3RSG - chains A and B; structure by X-ray diffraction, 2.10 A resolution.

# Chain A
Molecule: Putative uncharacterized protein
Organism: Thermotoga maritima
Notes: EC 4.2.1.93
Reference sequence: Q9X024 (Q9X024_THEMA); residue numbers follow UniProt; this construct covers 1-490
Chain sequence (502 residues; each row starts with the number of its first residue; numbers below 1 keep their minus sign (Met-11 is residue -11)):
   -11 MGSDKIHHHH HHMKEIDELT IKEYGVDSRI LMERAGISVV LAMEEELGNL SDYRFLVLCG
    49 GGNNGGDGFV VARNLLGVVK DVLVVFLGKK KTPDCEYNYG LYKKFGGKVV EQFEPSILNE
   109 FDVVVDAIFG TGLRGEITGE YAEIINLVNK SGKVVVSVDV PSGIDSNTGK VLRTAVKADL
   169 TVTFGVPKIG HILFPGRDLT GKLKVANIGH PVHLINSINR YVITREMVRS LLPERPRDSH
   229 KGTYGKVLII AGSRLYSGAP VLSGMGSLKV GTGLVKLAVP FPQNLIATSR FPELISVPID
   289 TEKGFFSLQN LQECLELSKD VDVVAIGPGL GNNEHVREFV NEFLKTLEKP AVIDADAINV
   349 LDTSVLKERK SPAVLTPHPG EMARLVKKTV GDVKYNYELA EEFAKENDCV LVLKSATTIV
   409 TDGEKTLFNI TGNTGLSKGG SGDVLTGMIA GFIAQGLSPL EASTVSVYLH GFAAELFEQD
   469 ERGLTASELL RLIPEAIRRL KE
Disordered / not traced: -11 to 0, 490
Construct notes: expression tag (-11 to 0)
Bound ions: K+: Asn52, Asp114, Phe117, Val146, Val148, Ser150
Residues lining bound ligands:
  - adenosine-5-diphosphoribose (APR): Arg225, Ser227, His228, Lys229, Ala343, His366, Glu369, Lys402, Ser403, Ala404, Thr406, Thr419, Gly420, Asn421, Thr422, Leu424, Ser425, Lys426, Gly427, Gly428, Ser429, Gly430, Asp431, Leu433, His458
  - NAD (nicotinamide-adenine-dinucleotide), molecule 1: Asp5, Gly49, Gly50, Asn51, Asn52, Gly53, Asp55, Thr80, Phe117, Gly118, Thr119, Gly120, Leu121, Arg122, Gly123, Glu124, Ile125, Tyr129, Val146, Asp147, Phe172
  - NAD, molecule 2: Ser227, His228, Lys229, Lys234, Leu262, His366, Pro367, Gly368, Arg372, Val378, Lys382, Lys402, Ser403
Curated features (UniProtKB/Swiss-Prot):
  - region: Asn51 to Asp55 (NADPHX 1), Gly118 to Glu124 (NADPHX 1), His366 to Arg372 (NADPHX 2)
  - binding site (K(+)): Asn52, Asp114, Ser150
  - binding site ((6S)-NADPHX): Tyr129, Asp147, Gly317, Asp431
  - binding site (ADP): Lys402 to Thr406, Asn421 to Gly430
What the authors report for this chain:
  - binding site for NAD: Asp147

# Chain B
Molecule: Unknown peptide, probably from expression host
Organism: Escherichia coli
Chain sequence (6 residues; row label = number of the first residue in the row):
     1 AWLFEA

# Chain A / chain B interface
Contacting residue pairs (13):
  Arg22(A) - Trp2(B)
  Ser26(A) - Phe4(B)
  Leu29(A) - Leu3(B)  hydrophobic
  Ala30(A) - Phe4(B)
  Glu33(A) - Phe4(B)
  Lys192(A) - Glu5(B)
  Val193(A) - Leu3(B)
  Val193(A) - Phe4(B)
  Val193(A) - Glu5(B)  hydrogen bond (backbone-backbone)
  Ala194(A) - Leu3(B)
  Ala194(A) - Phe4(B)  hydrophobic
  Asn195(A) - Trp2(B)  hydrogen bond (side chain-backbone)
  Asn195(A) - Leu3(B)  hydrogen bond (backbone-backbone)
Also at the interface, not in a pair above, chain A (12 interface residues in all): Val170, Pro175, Leu191
Also at the interface, not in a pair above, chain B (5 interface residues in all): Ala6

# Summary
Chain A and chain B form an interface of 12 and 5 residues respectively, with 3 hydrogen bonds. Polar pairs
include Asn195(A)-Trp2(B), Val193(A)-Glu5(B) and Asn195(A)-Leu3(B). Chain A binds NAD and
adenosine-5-diphosphoribose. The paper reports a binding site for NAD at Asp147(A).
Chain A is Putative uncharacterized protein (Thermotoga maritima) and chain B is Unknown peptide, probably
from expression host (Escherichia coli); the structure, Crystal structure of tm0922, a fusion of a domain of
unknown function and ADP/ATP-dependent NAD(P)H-hydrate dehydratase ..., was determined by X-ray diffraction
together with 3RRE, 3RRF, 3RRJ, 3RS8, 3RS9, 3RSF and 12 further entries from the same study.
